7MKD - chains P and R of the 9 polymer chains in the assembly; structure by electron microscopy, 3.20 A resolution.

# Chain P
Molecule: Nontemplate strand of lambda PR promoter DNA
Sequence (90 nucleotides; each row starts with the number of its first residue):
     1 GGATAAATAT CTAACACCGT GCGTGTTGAC TATTTTACCT CTGGCGGTGA TAATGGTTGC
    61 ATGTACTAAG GAGGTTGTAT GTCGACCTCG
Unresolved in the structure: 1-15, 84-90

# Chain R
Protein: DNA-directed RNA polymerase subunit alpha
Organism: Escherichia coli
Notes: EC 2.7.7.6
UniProtKB: A0A073G207 (A0A073G207_ECOLX); residue numbers follow UniProt; this construct covers 1-329
Amino-acid sequence (329 residues; each row starts with the number of its first residue):
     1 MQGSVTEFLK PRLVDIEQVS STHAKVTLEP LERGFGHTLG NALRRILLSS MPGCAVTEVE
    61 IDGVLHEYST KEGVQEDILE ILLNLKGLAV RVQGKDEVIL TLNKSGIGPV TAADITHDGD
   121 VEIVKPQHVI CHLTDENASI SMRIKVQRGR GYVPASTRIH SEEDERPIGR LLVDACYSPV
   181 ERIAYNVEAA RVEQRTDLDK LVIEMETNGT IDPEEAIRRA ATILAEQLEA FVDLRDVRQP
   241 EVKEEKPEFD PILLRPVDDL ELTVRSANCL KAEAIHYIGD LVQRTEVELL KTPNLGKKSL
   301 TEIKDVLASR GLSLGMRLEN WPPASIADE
Unresolved in the structure: 1-249, 323-329

# Chain P / chain R interface
Pairs across the interface (7):
  DT20(P) - Arg265(R)  hydrogen bond to the base
  DG21(P) - Arg265(R)  hydrogen bond to the sugar
  DG21(P) - Asn294(R)  sugar contact
  DC22(P) - Val264(R)  phosphate contact
  DC22(P) - Arg265(R)  sugar contact
  DC22(P) - Asn268(R)  phosphate contact
  DG23(P) - Val264(R)  phosphate contact

# In short
Chain P and chain R each contribute 4 residues to their interface; the contacts include 2 hydrogen bonds.
Among the polar pairs are DT20(P)-Arg265(R) and DG21(P)-Arg265(R).
Here chain P is Nontemplate strand of lambda PR promoter DNA and chain R is DNA-directed RNA polymerase
subunit alpha (Escherichia coli). Entry 7MKD (Cryo-EM structure of Escherichia coli RNA polymerase bound to
lambda PR promoter DNA (class 1)) was determined by electron microscopy, deposited together with 7MKE, 7MKI
and 7MKJ.
